PDB entry 6ROK | X-ray diffraction, 1.95 A resolution | chains A and E of the 3 polymer chains in the assembly

[Chain A]
Name: Formamidopyrimidine-DNA glycosylase
Source organism: Lactococcus lactis subsp. cremoris
Notes: EC 3.2.2.23, 4.2.99.18
Reference sequence: A0A165FVI1 (A0A165FVI1_LACLC); residues 1-271 here correspond to UniProt positions 2-272 (UniProt number = residue number + 1)
Sequence (271 residues; each row starts with the number of its first residue):
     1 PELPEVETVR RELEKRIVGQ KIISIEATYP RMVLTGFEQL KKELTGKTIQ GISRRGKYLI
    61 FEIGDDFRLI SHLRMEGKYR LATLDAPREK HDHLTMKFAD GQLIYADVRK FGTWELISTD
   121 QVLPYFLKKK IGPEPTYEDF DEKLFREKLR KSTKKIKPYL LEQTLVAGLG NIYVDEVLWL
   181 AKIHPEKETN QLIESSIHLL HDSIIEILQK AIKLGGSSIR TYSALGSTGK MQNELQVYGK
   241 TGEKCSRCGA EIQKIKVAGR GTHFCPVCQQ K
Ion coordination: Zn2+: Cys245, Cys248, Cys265, Cys268
Residues lining bound ligands: 5JL (2,8-dithioxo-1,2,3,7,8,9-hexahydro-6H-purin-6-one): Lys57, Leu161, Glu162, Gln163, Gly170, Arg260
From the paper describing this entry:
  - Zn2+ coordination: Cys245, Cys248, Cys265, Cys268
  - binding site for 5JL: Lys57, Arg260
  - catalytic residues: Pro1, Glu2 (citing earlier work)

[Chain E]
Molecule: 14-nt DNA strand
Sequence (14 nucleotides; row label = number of the first residue in the row):
    15 GCGAGAAACA AAGA

[Interface between chain A and chain E]
Residue-residue contacts - 12 pairs, chain A then chain E:
  Arg74(A) - DA22(E)  base contact
  Lys90(A) - DA25(E)  salt bridge to the phosphate
  His91(A) - DA24(E)  phosphate contact
  His91(A) - DA25(E)  salt bridge to the phosphate
  Val108(A) - DA24(E)  sugar contact
  Arg109(A) - DC23(E)  hydrogen bond to the base
  Arg109(A) - DA24(E)  hydrogen bond to the base
  Lys110(A) - DC23(E)  phosphate contact
  Lys110(A) - DA24(E)  salt bridge to the phosphate
  Phe111(A) - DA22(E)  stacking on the base
  Phe111(A) - DC23(E)  base contact
  Lys154(A) - DG17(E)  phosphate contact
Also at the interface, not in a pair above, chain A (9 interface residues in all): Arg31
Also at the interface, not in a pair above, chain E (6 interface residues in all): DC16

[Overview]
Chain A and chain E form an interface of 9 and 6 residues respectively, with 2 hydrogen bonds, 3 salt bridges
and 1 aromatic stacking contact. Polar pairs include Arg109(A)-DC23(E), Arg109(A)-DA24(E) and
Lys90(A)-DA25(E). Bound to chain A: compound 5JL. From the paper: catalytic residues Pro1(A) and Glu2(A); a
binding site for 5JL at Lys57(A) and Arg260(A).
Here chain A is Formamidopyrimidine-DNA glycosylase (Lactococcus lactis subsp. cremoris) and chain E is a
14-nt DNA strand. Entry 6ROK (The crystal structure of a complex between the LlFpg protein, a THF-DNA and an
inhibitor) was determined by X-ray diffraction (same publication as 6RNM, 6RNO, 6RNR, 6RO2, 6RP0 and 6RP7).
